Entry 3QI6 (X-ray diffraction, 1.91 A resolution); this record covers chains B and C of the 4 polymer chains in the assembly.

Chain B (and C):
Molecule: Cystathionine gamma-synthase MetB (Cgs)
Organism: Mycobacterium ulcerans
Notes: EC 2.5.1.48; chain C of this document is another copy of the same molecule, construct and numbering; everything in this record applies to it too
Reference sequence: A0PKT3 (A0PKT3_MYCUA); residues 1-388 here = UniProt positions 1-388
Amino-acid sequence (392 residues; numbered -3 to 388; the number before each row is that of its first residue; numbers below 1 keep their minus sign (Gly-3 is residue -3)):
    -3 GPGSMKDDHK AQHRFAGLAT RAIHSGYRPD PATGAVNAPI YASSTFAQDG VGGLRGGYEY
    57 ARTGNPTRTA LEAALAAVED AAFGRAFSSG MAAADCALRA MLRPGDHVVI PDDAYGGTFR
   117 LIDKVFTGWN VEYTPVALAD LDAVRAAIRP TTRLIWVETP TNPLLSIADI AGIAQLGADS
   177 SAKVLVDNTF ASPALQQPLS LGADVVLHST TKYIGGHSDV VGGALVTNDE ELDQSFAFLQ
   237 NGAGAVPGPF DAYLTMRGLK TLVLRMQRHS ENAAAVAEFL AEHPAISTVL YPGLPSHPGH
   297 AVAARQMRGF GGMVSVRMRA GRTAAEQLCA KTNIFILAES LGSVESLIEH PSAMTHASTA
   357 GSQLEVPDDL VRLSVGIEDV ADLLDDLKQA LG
Unresolved in the structure: -3 to 9, 352-356 (chain C: -3 to 11, 351-361)
Modified positions: Lys208 ((2S)-2-amino-6-[[3-hydroxy-2-methyl-5-(phosphonooxymethyl)pyridin-4-yl]methylideneamino]hexanoic acid; LLP)
Differences from the reference sequence: expression tag (-3 to 0)
Reported in the primary citation:
  - binding site for sulfate ion: Tyr56, Arg58, Asn158, Lys208

Interface between chain B and chain C:
Pairs across the interface - 54 pairs, chain B then chain C:
  Pro25(B) - Ala43(C)  hydrophobic
  Pro25(B) - Arg51(C)  hydrogen bond (backbone-side chain)
  Asp26(B) - Arg51(C)  hydrogen bond (backbone-side chain)
  Pro27(B) - Arg51(C)
  Ala28(B) - Arg51(C)
  Ala28(B) - Gly52(C)  hydrogen bond (backbone-backbone)
  Thr29(B) - Tyr37(C)
  Thr29(B) - Phe42(C)
  Thr29(B) - Arg51(C)
  Thr29(B) - Tyr54(C)
  Thr29(B) - Pro62(C)
  Gly30(B) - Phe42(C)
  Gly30(B) - Ala43(C)  hydrogen bond (backbone-backbone)
  Gly30(B) - Arg51(C)
  Ala31(B) - Tyr37(C)  hydrophobic
  Ala31(B) - Ser39(C)
  Ala31(B) - Phe42(C)
  Val32(B) - Ser39(C)  hydrogen bond (backbone-side chain)
  Val32(B) - Thr41(C)  hydrogen bond (backbone-backbone)
  Val32(B) - Ala43(C)
  Asn33(B) - Ala38(C)  hydrogen bond (side chain-backbone)
  Asn33(B) - Ser39(C)  hydrogen bond (backbone-side chain)
  Pro35(B) - Ile36(C)
  Pro35(B) - Tyr37(C)  hydrophobic
  Ile36(B) - Pro35(C)
  Ile36(B) - Ile36(C)  hydrogen bond (backbone-backbone)
  Ile36(B) - Phe246(C)  hydrophobic
  Tyr37(B) - Thr29(C)
  Tyr37(B) - Ala31(C)  hydrophobic
  Tyr37(B) - Pro35(C)  hydrophobic
  Ala38(B) - Asn33(C)  hydrogen bond (backbone-side chain)
  Ala38(B) - Tyr249(C)
  Ser39(B) - Ala31(C)
  Ser39(B) - Val32(C)  hydrogen bond (side chain-backbone)
  Ser39(B) - Asn33(C)  hydrogen bond (side chain-backbone)
  Thr41(B) - Ala31(C)
  Thr41(B) - Val32(C)  hydrogen bond (backbone-backbone)
  Phe42(B) - Thr29(C)
  Phe42(B) - Gly30(C)
  Phe42(B) - Ala31(C)  hydrophobic
  Ala43(B) - Pro25(C)  hydrophobic
  Ala43(B) - Gly30(C)  hydrogen bond (backbone-backbone)
  Arg51(B) - Pro25(C)  hydrogen bond (side chain-backbone)
  Arg51(B) - Asp26(C)  hydrogen bond (side chain-backbone)
  Arg51(B) - Pro27(C)
  Arg51(B) - Ala28(C)
  Arg51(B) - Thr29(C)
  Arg51(B) - Gly30(C)
  Gly52(B) - Ala28(C)  hydrogen bond (backbone-backbone)
  Tyr54(B) - Thr29(C)
  Pro62(B) - Thr29(C)
  Phe246(B) - Ile36(C)  hydrophobic
  Phe246(B) - Phe246(C)  hydrophobic
  Tyr249(B) - Ala38(C)

In short:
The chain B/chain C interface involves 23 residues from each chain; the contacts include 17 hydrogen bonds.
Polar pairs include Pro25(B)-Arg51(C), Asp26(B)-Arg51(C) and Val32(B)-Ser39(C). The paper reports a binding
site for sulfate ion at Tyr56(B), Arg58(B) and Asn158(B) among others.
Chain B and chain C are both Cystathionine gamma-synthase MetB (Cgs) (Mycobacterium ulcerans); the structure,
Crystal Structure of Cystathionine gamma-synthase MetB (Cgs) from Mycobacterium ulcerans Agy99, was determined
by X-ray diffraction, deposited together with 3QHX.
